9BZJ - chains A and C of the 4 polymer chains in the assembly; structure by electron microscopy, 4.12 A resolution (low resolution: residue-level contacts below are approximate; hydrogen-bond / salt-bridge calls are withheld).

[Chain A]
Protein: Ribonucleoside-diphosphate reductase subunit alpha
From: Bacillus subtilis
Notes: EC 1.17.4.1
Reference sequence: P50620 (RIR1_BACSU); numbering as in UniProt (aligned over 1-700)
Sequence (700 residues; each row starts with the number of its first residue):
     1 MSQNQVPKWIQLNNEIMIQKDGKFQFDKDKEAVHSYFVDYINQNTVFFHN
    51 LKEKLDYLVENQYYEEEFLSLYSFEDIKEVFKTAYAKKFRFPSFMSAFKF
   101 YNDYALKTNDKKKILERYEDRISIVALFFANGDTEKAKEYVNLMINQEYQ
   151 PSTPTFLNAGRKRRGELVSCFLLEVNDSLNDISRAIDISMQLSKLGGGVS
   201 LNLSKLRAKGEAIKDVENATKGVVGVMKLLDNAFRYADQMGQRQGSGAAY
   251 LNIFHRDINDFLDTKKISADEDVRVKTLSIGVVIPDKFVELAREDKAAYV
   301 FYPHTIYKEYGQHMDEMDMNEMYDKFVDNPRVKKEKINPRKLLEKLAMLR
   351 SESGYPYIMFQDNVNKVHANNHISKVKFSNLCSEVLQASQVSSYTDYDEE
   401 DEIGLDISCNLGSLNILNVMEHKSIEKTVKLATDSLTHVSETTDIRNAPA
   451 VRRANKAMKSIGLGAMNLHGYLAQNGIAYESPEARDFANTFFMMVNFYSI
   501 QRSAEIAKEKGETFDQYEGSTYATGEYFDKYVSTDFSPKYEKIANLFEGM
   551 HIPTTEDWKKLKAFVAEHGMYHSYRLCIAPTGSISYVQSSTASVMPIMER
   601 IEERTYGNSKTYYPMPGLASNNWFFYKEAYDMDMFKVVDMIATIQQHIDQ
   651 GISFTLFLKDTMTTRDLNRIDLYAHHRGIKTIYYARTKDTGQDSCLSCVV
Disordered / not traced: 1-5, 689-700
Small-molecule neighbours:
  - ATP (adenosine-5'-triphosphate): Val33, His34, Phe37, Asn42, Phe89, Arg90, Phe91, Arg117
  - GDP (guanosine-5'-diphosphate): Val46, Phe47, Phe48, His49, Asn50, Leu51, Lys54, Lys78, Phe81, Lys82, Tyr85, Asp120
  - dTTP (TTP), molecule 1: Asp177, Ser178, Leu179, Ile182, Leu206, Arg207, Ala212, Ile213, Lys214, Ala219, Thr220, Lys221, His304
  - dTTP (TTP), molecule 2: Lys194, Tyr236, Ala237, Asp238, Met240
UniProt features mapped onto this chain:
  - active site: Asn380 (Proton acceptor), Cys382 (Cysteine radical intermediate), Glu384 (Proton acceptor)
  - binding site (substrate): Thr153, Ser169, Cys170, Gly198, Asn380 to Glu384, Pro580 to Ile584
  - site: Cys170 (Important for hydrogen atom transfer), Asp177 (Allosteric effector binding), Arg207 (Allosteric effector binding), Cys409 (Important for hydrogen atom transfer), Tyr683 (Important for electron transfer), Tyr684 (Important for electron transfer), Cys695 (Interacts with thioredoxin/glutaredoxin), Cys698 (Interacts with thioredoxin/glutaredoxin)
  - mutagenesis: His255 (H255Y: In ts-A 73; temperature-sensitive lethal mutation)
What the authors report for this chain:
  - catalytic residues: Cys170, Cys382, Cys409, Tyr684 (citing earlier work)

[Chain C]
Protein: Ribonucleoside-diphosphate reductase subunit beta
From: Bacillus subtilis
Notes: EC 1.17.4.1
Reference sequence: P50621 (RIR2_BACSU); numbering as in UniProt (aligned over 1-329)
Sequence (350 residues; row label = number of the first residue in the row; numbers below 1 keep their minus sign (Met-20 is residue -20)):
   -20 MGSSHHHHHHSSGLVPRGSHMMTKIYDAANWSKHEDDFTQMFYNQNVKQF
    30 WLPEEIALNGDLLTWKYLGKNEQDTYMKVLAGLTLLDTEQGNTGMPIVAE
    80 HVDGHQRKAVLNFMAMMENAVHAKSYSNIFMTLAPTETINEVFEWVKQNK
   130 YLQKKAQMIVGLYKAIQKDDEISLFKAMVASVYLESFLFYSGFYYPLYFY
   180 GQGKLMQSGEIINLILRDEAIHGVYVGLLAQEIYNKQTEEKKAELREFAI
   230 DLLNQLYENELEYTEDLYDQVGLSHDVKKFIRYNANKALMNLGFDPYFEE
   280 EDINPIVLNGLNTKTKSHDFFSMKGNGYKKATVEPLKDDDFYFEDEKEQI
Disordered / not traced: -20 to 15, 291-308, 323-329
Construct notes: initiating methionine (-20); expression tag (-19 to 0)
Ion coordination: Mn2+ site 1: Asp66, Glu97, His101, Glu198; Mn2+ site 2: Glu97, Glu164, Glu198, His201
UniProt features mapped onto this chain:
  - active site: Tyr105
  - binding site (Fe cation): Asp66, Glu97, His101, Glu164, Glu198, His201
What the authors report for this chain:
  - catalytic residues: Trp30 (citing earlier work)

[Chain A / chain C interface]
Pairs across the interface (32):
  Ala292(A) - Phe320(C)
  Arg293(A) - Phe320(C)
  Arg293(A) - Tyr321(C)
  Arg340(A) - Leu315(C)
  Arg340(A) - Lys316(C)
  Arg340(A) - Asp317(C)
  Arg340(A) - Phe320(C)
  Leu343(A) - Leu315(C)
  Leu343(A) - Phe320(C)
  Glu344(A) - Pro314(C)
  Glu344(A) - Leu315(C)
  Ser351(A) - Ala310(C)
  Glu352(A) - Lys309(C)
  Asn608(A) - Thr43(C)
  Thr663(A) - Thr311(C)
  Thr663(A) - Glu313(C)
  Thr664(A) - Thr311(C)
  Thr664(A) - Val312(C)
  Thr664(A) - Glu313(C)
  Arg665(A) - Glu313(C)
  Arg665(A) - Pro314(C)
  Arg665(A) - Lys316(C)
  Arg665(A) - Asp319(C)
  Asn668(A) - Leu315(C)
  Arg669(A) - Asp318(C)
  Arg669(A) - Asp319(C)
  Arg669(A) - Phe322(C)
  Leu672(A) - Asp319(C)
  Leu672(A) - Phe320(C)
  Leu672(A) - Phe322(C)
  Tyr673(A) - Phe322(C)
  His676(A) - Phe322(C)
Interface residues without a listed pair, chain A (20 interface residues in all): Val289, Phe635, Thr661, Met662
Interface residues without a listed pair, chain C (16 interface residues in all): Gly39

[In short]
20 residues of chain A and 16 residues of chain C are in contact. Ligands of chain A: ATP, GDP and dTTP. From
UniProt: 3 active-site residues, 14 substrate-binding residues and one mutagenesis site on chain A;
active-site residue Tyr105(C) on chain C. The paper reports catalytic residues Cys170(A), Cys382(A) and
Trp30(C) among others.
Chain A is Ribonucleoside-diphosphate reductase subunit alpha and chain C is Ribonucleoside-diphosphate
reductase subunit beta, both from Bacillus subtilis; the structure, Class 40 model for combined refinement of
Bacillus subtilis ribonucleotide reductase complex, was determined by electron microscopy, deposited together
with 9BW3, 9BWX, 9BX2, 9BX3, 9BX6, 9BX8 and 39 further entries.
